9BLX - chains H and G of the 3 polymer chains in the assembly; structure by X-ray diffraction, 1.96 A resolution.

Chain H:
Molecule: ITS111.01 Heavy
Source organism: Macaca mulatta
Sequence (232 residues; numbered 1 to 222 plus 10 insertion-coded residues; the number before each row is that of its first residue; a row labelled like 82A-82C holds insertion residues (82A, then the next letters in order)):
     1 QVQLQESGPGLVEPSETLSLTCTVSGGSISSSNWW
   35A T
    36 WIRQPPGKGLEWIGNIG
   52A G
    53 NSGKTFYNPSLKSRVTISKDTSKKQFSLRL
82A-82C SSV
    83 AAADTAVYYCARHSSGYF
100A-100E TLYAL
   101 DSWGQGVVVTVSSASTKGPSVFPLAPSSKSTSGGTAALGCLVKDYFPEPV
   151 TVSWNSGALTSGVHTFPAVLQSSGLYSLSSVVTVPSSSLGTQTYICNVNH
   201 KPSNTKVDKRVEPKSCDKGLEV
Not modelled in the structure: 217-222
Disulfide bonds: Cys-22/Cys-92, Cys-140/Cys-196

Chain G:
Molecule: Envelope glycoprotein gp160
UniProt: A0A4Y5TJX4 (A0A4Y5TJX4_SIV); residues 660-686 here correspond to UniProt positions 669-695 (UniProt number = residue number + 9)
Sequence (27 residues; row label = number of the first residue in the row):
   660 LQKLNSWDVFGNWFDLASWIKYIQRRR
Not modelled in the structure: 675-686
Construct notes: conflict Arg-684 (Tyr693 in A0A4Y5TJX4), Arg-686 (Val695 in A0A4Y5TJX4)

Chain H / chain G interface:
Pairs across the interface - 34 pairs, chain H then chain G:
  Ser-31(H) with Asn-671(G)
  Ser-32(H) with Asn-671(G), hydrogen bond (backbone-side chain); Trp-672(G)
  Asn-33(H) with Asn-671(G), hydrogen bond (backbone-side chain)
  Trp-34(H) with Leu-663(G), hydrophobic; Asp-667(G); Asn-671(G)
  Asn-50(H) with Leu-663(G)
  Gly-52(H) with Asn-671(G)
  Gly-52A(H) with Asn-671(G), hydrogen bond (backbone-side chain)
  Asn-53(H) with Asn-671(G), hydrogen bond (backbone-side chain); Phe-673(G); Asp-674(G)
  Ser-54(H) with Asn-671(G), hydrogen bond (backbone-side chain)
  Lys-56(H) with Gln-661(G); Asp-667(G), salt bridge
  Thr-57(H) with Gln-661(G)
  Phe-58(H) with Gln-661(G); Lys-662(G); Leu-663(G), hydrophobic; Asp-667(G)
  Lys-64(H) with Leu-660(G)
  Ser-97(H) with Val-668(G); Trp-672(G)
  Gly-98(H) with Val-668(G); Trp-672(G), hydrogen bond (backbone-side chain)
  Tyr-99(H) with Val-668(G); Phe-669(G); Trp-672(G)
  Phe-100(H) with Ser-665(G); Val-668(G); Phe-669(G), hydrophobic
  Thr-100A(H) with Val-668(G)
  Leu-100B(H) with Val-668(G), hydrophobic
Other interface residues (no listed pair), chain G (13 interface residues in all): Gly-670
From the paper, about this interface:
  - interface residues, chain H: Asn-53(H), Tyr-99(H)
  - interface residues, chain G: Gln-661(G), Phe-669(G), Asn-671(G), Trp-672(G)

In short:
19 residues of chain H and 13 residues of chain G are in contact; the contacts include 6 hydrogen bonds and 1
salt bridge. Among the polar pairs are Lys-56(H)/Asp-667(G), Ser-32(H)/Asn-671(G) and Asn-33(H)/Asn-671(G).
The paper reports interface residues Asn-53(H), Tyr-99(H) and Gln-661(G) among others.
Chain H is ITS111.01 Heavy (Macaca mulatta) and chain G is Envelope glycoprotein gp160; the structure, Rhesus
macaque ITS111.01 Fab in complex with SIV MPER peptide, was determined by X-ray diffraction, deposited
together with 9BNS and 9BP1.
